1ZG1 - chains D and A of the 4 polymer chains in the assembly; structure by X-ray diffraction, 2.30 A resolution.

# Chain D
Molecule: 20-nt DNA strand
Sequence (20 nucleotides; numbered 21 to 40; the number before each row is that of its first residue):
    21 CGTACCCATT AAGGAGTACG

# Chain A
Name: Nitrate/nitrite response regulator protein narL
Source organism: Escherichia coli
Notes: fragment: DNA binding domain (residues 147-216)
UniProtKB: P0AF28 (NARL_ECOLI); residue numbers follow UniProt; this construct covers 147-216
Sequence (82 residues; numbered 135 to 216; the number before each row is that of its first residue):
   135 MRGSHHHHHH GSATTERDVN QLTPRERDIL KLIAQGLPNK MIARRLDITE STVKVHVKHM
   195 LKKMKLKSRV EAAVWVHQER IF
Not modelled in the structure: 135-150
Construct notes: expression tag (135-146); modified residue (175, 194, 198)
Modified / non-standard residues: Mse135 (selenomethionine); Mse175, Mse194, Mse198 (selenomethionine; parent Met)

# Interface between chain D and chain A
Contacting residue pairs (18; chain D residue first):
  DC21(D) with Thr157(A), phosphate contact
  DG22(D) with Thr157(A), hydrogen bond to the phosphate; Pro158(A), phosphate contact; Arg159(A), hydrogen bond to the phosphate; His190(A), sugar contact
  DT23(D) with Arg159(A), salt bridge to the phosphate; Ile182(A), phosphate contact; Thr186(A), sugar contact; Val189(A), base contact; His190(A), salt bridge to the phosphate
  DA24(D) with Ile182(A), phosphate contact; Thr183(A), hydrogen bond to the phosphate; Ser185(A), sugar contact; Thr186(A), hydrogen bond to the phosphate; Val189(A), base contact
  DC25(D) with Thr183(A), hydrogen bond to the phosphate; Ser185(A), hydrogen bond to the phosphate; Val189(A), base contact
Other interface residues (no listed pair), chain A (10 interface residues in all): Glu160

# Summary
5 residues of chain D face 10 of chain A across their interface; the contacts include 6 hydrogen bonds and 2
salt bridges. Polar pairs include DG22(D)-Thr157(A), DG22(D)-Arg159(A) and DA24(D)-Thr183(A).
Here chain D is a 20-nt DNA strand and chain A is Nitrate/nitrite response regulator protein narL (Escherichia
coli). Entry 1ZG1 (NarL complexed to nirB promoter non-palindromic tail-to-tail DNA site) was determined by
X-ray diffraction (same publication as 1ZG5).
